PDB entry 8YHA | electron microscopy, 3.40 A resolution | chains G and T of the 12 polymer chains in the assembly

Chain G:
Protein: CRISPR system Cascade subunit CasC
Organism: Candidatus Cloacimonetes bacterium ADurb.Bin088
UniProtKB: A0A1V6F8B5 (A0A1V6F8B5_9BACT); residues 1-378 here = UniProt positions 1-378
Chain sequence (378 residues; each row starts with the number of its first residue):
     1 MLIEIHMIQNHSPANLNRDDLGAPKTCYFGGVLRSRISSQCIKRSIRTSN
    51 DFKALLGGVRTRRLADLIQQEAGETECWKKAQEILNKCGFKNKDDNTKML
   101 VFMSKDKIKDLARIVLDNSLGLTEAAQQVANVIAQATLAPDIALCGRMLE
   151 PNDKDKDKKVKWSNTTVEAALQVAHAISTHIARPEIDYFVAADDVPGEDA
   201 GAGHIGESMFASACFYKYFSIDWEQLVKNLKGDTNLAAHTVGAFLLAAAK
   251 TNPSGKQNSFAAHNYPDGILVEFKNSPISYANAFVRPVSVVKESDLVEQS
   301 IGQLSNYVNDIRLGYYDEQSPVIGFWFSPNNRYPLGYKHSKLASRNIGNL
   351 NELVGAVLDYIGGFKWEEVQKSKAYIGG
Not modelled in the structure: 371-378

Chain T:
Molecule: DNA/RNA
Organism: Candidatus Cloacimonadota bacterium
Sequence (56 nucleotides; each row starts with the number of its first residue):
     1 ATTACGCCAAGCTTTTTAACAGTGGCCTTATTAAATGACTTCTCCTCCTT
    51 GATAGA
Not modelled in the structure: 1-2, 50-56

Interface between chain G and chain T:
Pairs across the interface (23; chain G residue first):
  Arg62(G) - DT32(T)  hydrogen bond to the phosphate
  Arg62(G) - A33(T)  salt bridge to the phosphate
  Lys93(G) - A33(T)  salt bridge to the phosphate
  Met148(G) - A35(T)  base contact
  Glu150(G) - A35(T)  sugar contact
  Glu150(G) - DT36(T)  base contact
  Pro151(G) - DT36(T)  sugar contact
  Asn152(G) - A35(T)  phosphate contact
  Asn152(G) - DT36(T)  phosphate contact
  Asp153(G) - DT36(T)  phosphate contact
  Asp153(G) - G37(T)  phosphate contact
  Lys154(G) - DT36(T)  salt bridge to the phosphate
  Asp199(G) - G25(T)  sugar contact
  Ala200(G) - G25(T)  hydrogen bond to the base
  Gly201(G) - G25(T)  hydrogen bond to the base
  Gly201(G) - C26(T)  base contact
  Ala202(G) - C26(T)  hydrogen bond to the base
  Gly203(G) - C26(T)  sugar contact
  Gly203(G) - C27(T)  sugar contact
  His204(G) - C27(T)  phosphate contact
  His204(G) - DT28(T)  hydrogen bond to the base
  Ile205(G) - C26(T)  base contact
  Ile205(G) - C27(T)  base contact
Interface residues without a listed pair, chain G (17 interface residues in all): Lys98, Met99
Interface residues without a listed pair, chain T (10 interface residues in all): A34

Overview:
17 residues of chain G and 10 residues of chain T are in contact, with 5 hydrogen bonds and 3 salt bridges.
Polar contacts include Ala200(G)-G25(T), Gly201(G)-G25(T) and Ala202(G)-C26(T).
Here chain G is CRISPR system Cascade subunit CasC (Candidatus Cloacimonetes bacterium ADurb.Bin088) and chain
T is DNA/RNA (Candidatus Cloacimonadota bacterium). Entry 8YHA (Type I-EHNH Cascade-ssDNA complex) was
determined by electron microscopy, deposited together with 8YDB, 8YEO and 8YH9.
